Entry 8IFK (electron microscopy, 2.54 A resolution); this record covers chains B and C of the 4 polymer chains in the assembly.

== Chain B ==
Protein: Piwi domain-containing protein
From: Thermoflavifilum thermophilum
Reference sequence: A0A1I7NFD7 (A0A1I7NFD7_9BACT); residue numbers follow UniProt; this construct covers 1-507
Chain sequence (507 residues; numbered 1 to 507; the number before each row is that of its first residue):
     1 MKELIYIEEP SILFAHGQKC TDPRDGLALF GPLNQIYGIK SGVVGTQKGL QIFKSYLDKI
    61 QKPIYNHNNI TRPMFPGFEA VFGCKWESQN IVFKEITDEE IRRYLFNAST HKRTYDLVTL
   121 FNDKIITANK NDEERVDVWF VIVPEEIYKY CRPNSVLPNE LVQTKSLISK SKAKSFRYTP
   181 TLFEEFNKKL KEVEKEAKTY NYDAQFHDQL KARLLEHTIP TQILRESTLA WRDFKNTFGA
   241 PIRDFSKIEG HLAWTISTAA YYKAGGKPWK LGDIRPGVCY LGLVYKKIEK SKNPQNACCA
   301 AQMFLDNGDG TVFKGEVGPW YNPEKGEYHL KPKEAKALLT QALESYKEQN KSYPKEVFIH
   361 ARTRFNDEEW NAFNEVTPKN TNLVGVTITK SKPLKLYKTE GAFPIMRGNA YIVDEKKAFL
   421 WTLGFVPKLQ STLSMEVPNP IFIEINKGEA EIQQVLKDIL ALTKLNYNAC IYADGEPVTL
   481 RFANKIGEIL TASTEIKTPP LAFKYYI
Not modelled in the structure: 98-113, 130-134, 147-202, 290-294, 306-317, 494-497
Ion coordination: Mg2+: Ile507 (shared with A1(C), A3(C) of chain C)
What the authors report for this chain:
  - binding site for guide RNA (chain C): His207, Lys211, Phe245, His251, Met435, Glu436
  - binding site for target ssDNA: His67, Phe403
  - mutagenesis - R135A, D137A: decreased catalytic activity

== Chain C ==
Molecule: guide RNA
Sequence (21 nucleotides; each row starts with the number of its first residue):
     1 AAACGGCUCU AAUCUAUUAG U
Not modelled in the structure: 21
Ion coordination: Mg2+: A1, A3 (shared with Ile507(B) of chain B)

== How chain B and chain C interact ==
Contacting residue pairs (57):
  Asp203(B) - A1(C)  hydrogen bond to the base
  Ala204(B) - A1(C)  hydrogen bond to the base
  Gln205(B) - A1(C)  base contact
  Phe206(B) - A1(C)  base contact
  His207(B) - A1(C)  hydrogen bond to the phosphate
  Lys211(B) - A1(C)  salt bridge to the phosphate
  Thr221(B) - A1(C)  phosphate contact
  Gln222(B) - A1(C)  hydrogen bond to the phosphate
  Gln222(B) - A2(C)  sugar contact
  Ile223(B) - A1(C)  hydrogen bond to the phosphate
  Ile223(B) - A2(C)  sugar contact
  Leu224(B) - A2(C)  sugar contact
  Arg225(B) - A1(C)  phosphate contact
  Arg225(B) - A2(C)  hydrogen bond to the phosphate
  Thr228(B) - A2(C)  hydrogen bond to the phosphate
  Arg243(B) - A2(C)  salt bridge to the phosphate
  Phe245(B) - A2(C)  base contact
  Phe245(B) - A3(C)  base contact
  Ile248(B) - A2(C)  base contact
  His251(B) - A2(C)  hydrogen bond to the base
  His251(B) - A3(C)  base contact
  Leu252(B) - A2(C)  base contact
  Thr255(B) - A2(C)  sugar contact
  Thr255(B) - A3(C)  sugar contact
  Ile256(B) - A2(C)  sugar contact
  Gly326(B) - U13(C)  sugar contact
  Lys390(B) - G5(C)  salt bridge to the phosphate
  Lys395(B) - G6(C)  phosphate contact
  Lys395(B) - C7(C)  salt bridge to the phosphate
  Leu423(B) - G5(C)  phosphate contact
  Leu423(B) - G6(C)  phosphate contact
  Ser434(B) - G5(C)  phosphate contact
  Ser434(B) - G6(C)  phosphate contact
  Met435(B) - G5(C)  hydrogen bond to the base
  Met435(B) - G6(C)  sugar contact
  Glu436(B) - G6(C)  hydrogen bond to the sugar
  Val437(B) - G6(C)  sugar contact
  Pro438(B) - G6(C)  phosphate contact
  Asn439(B) - G6(C)  hydrogen bond to the phosphate
  Asn439(B) - C7(C)  hydrogen bond to the phosphate
  Asn466(B) - A3(C)  phosphate contact
  Asn466(B) - C4(C)  hydrogen bond to the phosphate
  Asn468(B) - A1(C)  phosphate contact
  Asn468(B) - A2(C)  sugar contact
  Asn468(B) - A3(C)  hydrogen bond to the phosphate
  Asn468(B) - C4(C)  phosphate contact
  Ala469(B) - A3(C)  sugar contact
  Ile471(B) - C4(C)  sugar contact
  Asp474(B) - C4(C)  sugar contact
  Asp474(B) - G5(C)  phosphate contact
  Gly475(B) - C4(C)  phosphate contact
  Gly475(B) - G5(C)  hydrogen bond to the phosphate
  Glu476(B) - G5(C)  phosphate contact
  Arg481(B) - C4(C)  salt bridge to the phosphate
  Arg481(B) - G5(C)  salt bridge to the phosphate
  Ile507(B) - A1(C)  phosphate contact
  Ile507(B) - A3(C)  phosphate contact
Other interface residues (no listed pair), chain B (42 interface residues in all): Ala259, Lys263, Lys287, Leu433
Other interface residues (no listed pair), chain C (9 interface residues in all): A12

== Summary ==
42 residues of chain B and 9 residues of chain C are in contact; the contacts include 15 hydrogen bonds and 6
salt bridges. Polar pairs include Asp203(B)-A1(C), Ala204(B)-A1(C) and His251(B)-A2(C). The paper reports a
binding site for guide RNA (chain C) at His207(B), Lys211(B) and Phe245(B) among others; R135A and D137A of
chain B reduce catalytic activity.
Chain B is Piwi domain-containing protein (Thermoflavifilum thermophilum) and chain C is guide RNA; the
structure, Cryo-EM structure of monomeric SPARTA gRNA-ssDNA target complex, was determined by electron
microscopy (same publication as 8IFL, 8IFM and 8K34).
